Entry 4ALR (X-ray diffraction, 1.49 A resolution); this record covers chain A.

# Chain A
Name: Chitin binding protein
Source organism: Enterococcus faecalis
Notes: fragment: cbm33, residues 29-194
UniProtKB: Q838S1 (Q838S1_ENTFA); numbering as in UniProt (aligned over 29-194)
Amino-acid sequence (166 residues; numbered 29 to 194; the number before each row is that of its first residue):
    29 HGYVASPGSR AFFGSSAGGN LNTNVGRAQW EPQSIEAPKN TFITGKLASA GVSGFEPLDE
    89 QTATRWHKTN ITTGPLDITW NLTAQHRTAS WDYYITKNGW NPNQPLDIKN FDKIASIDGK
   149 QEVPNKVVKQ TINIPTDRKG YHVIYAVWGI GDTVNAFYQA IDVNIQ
Ion coordination: Cu ion: His29, His114
Swiss-Prot annotation at these positions:
  - binding site (Cu cation): His29, His114

# In short
His29 and His114 coordinate a Cu ion ion. From UniProt: Cu cation-binding residues His29 and His114.
Chain A is Chitin binding protein (Enterococcus faecalis); the structure, X-Ray photoreduction of
Polysaccharide monooxygenase CBM33, was determined by X-ray diffraction together with 4ALC, 4ALE, 4ALQ, 4ALS
and 4ALT from the same study.
